PDB entry 1UBF | X-ray diffraction, 3.50 A resolution | chain A

# Chain A
Name: RecA
From: Mycobacterium smegmatis
UniProtKB: Q59560 (RECA_MYCSM); residue numbers follow UniProt; this construct covers 1-349
Amino-acid sequence (349 residues; each row starts with the number of its first residue):
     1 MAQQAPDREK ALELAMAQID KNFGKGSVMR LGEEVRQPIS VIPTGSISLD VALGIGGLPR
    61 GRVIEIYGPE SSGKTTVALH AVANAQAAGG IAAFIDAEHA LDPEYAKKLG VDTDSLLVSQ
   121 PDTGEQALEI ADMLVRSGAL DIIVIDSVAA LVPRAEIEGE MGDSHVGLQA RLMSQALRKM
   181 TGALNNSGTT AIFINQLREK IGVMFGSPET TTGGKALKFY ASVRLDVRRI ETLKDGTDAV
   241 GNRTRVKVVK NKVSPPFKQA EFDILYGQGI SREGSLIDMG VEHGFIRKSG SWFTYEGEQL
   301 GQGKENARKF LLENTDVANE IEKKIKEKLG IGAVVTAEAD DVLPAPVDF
Unresolved in the structure: 1-3, 160-166, 202-211, 332-349
UniProt features mapped onto this chain:
  - binding site (ATP): Ser-71 to Thr-76, Asp-102 to Tyr-105
  - binding site (phosphate): Ser-71 to Thr-75, Gln-196
  - mutagenesis: Gln-196 (Q196A/E/N: Loss of residue movement, loss of switch function in crystal structures)
Ligand contacts: ATP-gamma-S (AGS; phosphothiophosphoric acid-adenylate ester): Pro-69, Glu-70, Ser-71, Ser-72, Gly-73, Lys-74, Thr-75, Thr-76, Asp-102, Tyr-105, Gln-196, Asn-242, Ile-264, Tyr-266, Gly-267
From the paper describing this entry:
  - conformationally variable residues: Gln-196

# In short
Bound to chain A: ATP-gamma-S. UniProt lists 10 ATP-binding residues, 6 phosphate-binding residues and one
mutagenesis site. The paper reports conformational variability at Gln-196.
Chain A is RecA (Mycobacterium smegmatis); the structure, MsREcA-ATPgS complex, was determined by X-ray
diffraction (same publication as 1UBC, 1UBE and 1UBG).
